PDB entry 6HTB | X-ray diffraction, 2.70 A resolution | chains O and U of the 28 polymer chains in the assembly

[Chain O]
Name: Proteasome subunit alpha type-2
From: Saccharomyces cerevisiae (strain ATCC 204508 / S288c)
Notes: EC 3.4.25.1
Reference sequence: P23639 (PSA2_YEAST); residue numbers follow UniProt; this construct covers 1-250
Amino-acid sequence (250 residues; numbered 1 to 250; the number before each row is that of its first residue):
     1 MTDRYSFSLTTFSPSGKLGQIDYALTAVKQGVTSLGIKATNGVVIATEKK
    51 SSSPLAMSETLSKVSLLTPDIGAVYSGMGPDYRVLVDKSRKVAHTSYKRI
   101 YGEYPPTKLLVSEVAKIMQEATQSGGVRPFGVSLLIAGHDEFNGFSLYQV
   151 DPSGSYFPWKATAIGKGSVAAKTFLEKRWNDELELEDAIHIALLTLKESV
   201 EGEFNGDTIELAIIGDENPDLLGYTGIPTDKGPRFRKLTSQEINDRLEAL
Not modelled in the structure: 220-229
UniProt features mapped onto this chain:
  - cross-link: Lys108 (Glycyl lysine isopeptide (Lys-Gly) (interchain with G-Cter in ubiquitin))

[Chain U]
Name: Proteasome subunit alpha type-1
From: Saccharomyces cerevisiae (strain ATCC 204508 / S288c)
Notes: EC 3.4.25.1
Reference sequence: P21243 (PSA1_YEAST); residues -8 to 243 here correspond to UniProt positions 1-252 (UniProt number = residue number + 9)
Amino-acid sequence (252 residues; row label = number of the first residue in the row; numbers below 1 keep their minus sign (Met-8 is residue -8)):
    -8 MSGAAAASAAGYDRHITIFSPEGRLYQVEYAFKATNQTNINSLAVRGKDC
    42 TVVISQKKVPDKLLDPTTVSYIFCISRTIGMVVNGPIPDARNAALRAKAE
    92 AAEFRYKYGYDMPCDVLAKRMANLSQIYTQRAYMRPLGVILTFVSVDEEL
   142 GPSIYKTDPAGYYVGYKATATGPKQQEITTNLENHFKKSKIDHINEESWE
   192 KVVEFAITHMIDALGTEFSKNDLEVGVATKDKFFTLSAENIEERLVAIAE
   242 QD
Not modelled in the structure: -8 to 1, 243

[How chain O and chain U interact]
Pairs across the interface (66; chain O residue first):
  Met1(O) - Tyr124(U)  hydrophobic
  Asp3(O) - Tyr124(U)
  Tyr5(O) - Ile7(U)
  Tyr5(O) - Ala123(U)  hydrophobic
  Tyr5(O) - Tyr124(U)  hydrophobic
  Leu9(O) - Ile9(U)  hydrophobic
  Leu9(O) - Ala123(U)  hydrophobic
  Gln20(O) - Ile9(U)
  Gln20(O) - Phe10(U)  hydrogen bond (side chain-backbone)
  Tyr23(O) - Phe10(U)
  Tyr23(O) - Ser11(U)
  Tyr23(O) - Pro12(U)  hydrophobic
  Tyr23(O) - Gly14(U)
  Ala24(O) - Phe10(U)  hydrophobic
  Thr26(O) - Pro12(U)
  Thr26(O) - Glu13(U)
  Ala27(O) - Gly14(U)
  Ser52(O) - Tyr153(U)
  Pro54(O) - Lys158(U)
  Pro54(O) - Glu174(U)
  Leu55(O) - Tyr157(U)
  Leu55(O) - Lys158(U)  hydrogen bond (backbone-backbone)
  Leu55(O) - Ala159(U)
  Leu55(O) - Thr170(U)
  Leu55(O) - Leu173(U)  hydrophobic
  Leu55(O) - Glu174(U)
  Leu55(O) - Phe177(U)  hydrophobic
  Ala56(O) - Gly156(U)
  Ala56(O) - Tyr157(U)  hydrophobic
  Met57(O) - Arg37(U)
  Met57(O) - Val155(U)
  Met57(O) - Gly156(U)  hydrogen bond (backbone-backbone)
  Met57(O) - Tyr157(U)
  Met57(O) - Lys158(U)
  Thr60(O) - Tyr146(U)
  Thr60(O) - Val155(U)
  Thr60(O) - Gly156(U)  hydrogen bond (side chain-backbone)
  Leu61(O) - Tyr153(U)  hydrophobic
  Met78(O) - Phe10(U)  hydrophobic
  Met78(O) - Leu16(U)  hydrophobic
  Pro80(O) - Gln117(U)
  Pro80(O) - Ala151(U)
  Pro80(O) - Gly152(U)
  Pro80(O) - Tyr153(U)
  Asp81(O) - Gln117(U)
  Arg83(O) - Ala113(U)  hydrogen bond (side chain-backbone)
  Arg83(O) - Asn114(U)
  Arg83(O) - Gly152(U)  hydrogen bond (side chain-backbone)
  Arg83(O) - Tyr154(U)
  Val84(O) - Asn114(U)
  Val84(O) - Gln117(U)
  Asp87(O) - Lys110(U)  salt bridge
  Asp87(O) - Asn114(U)
  Gly126(O) - Arg122(U)
  Gly126(O) - Ala123(U)  hydrogen bond (backbone-backbone)
  Val127(O) - Gln121(U)
  Val127(O) - Arg122(U)
  Arg128(O) - Thr8(U)
  Arg128(O) - Phe10(U)
  Arg128(O) - Leu16(U)
  Arg128(O) - Thr120(U)  hydrogen bond (side chain-backbone)
  Arg128(O) - Gln121(U)  hydrogen bond (backbone-backbone)
  Pro129(O) - Phe10(U)
  Pro129(O) - Gln121(U)
  Phe130(O) - Gln121(U)
  Gly131(O) - Phe10(U)
Also at the interface, not in a pair above, chain O (31 interface residues in all): Gln30, Ser53, Ala121
Also at the interface, not in a pair above, chain U (34 interface residues in all): Thr160

[In short]
Chain O and chain U form an interface of 31 and 34 residues respectively; the contacts include 9 hydrogen
bonds and 1 salt bridge. Polar contacts include Asp87(O)-Lys110(U), Gln20(O)-Phe10(U) and Thr60(O)-Gly156(U).
Chain O is Proteasome subunit alpha type-2 and chain U is Proteasome subunit alpha type-1, both from
Saccharomyces cerevisiae (strain ATCC 204508 / S288c); the structure, Yeast 20S proteasome with human beta2c
(S171G), was determined by X-ray diffraction together with 6HTC, 6HTD, 6HTP, 6HTR, 6HUB, 6HUC and 30 further
entries from the same study.
